7YPN - chains B and D; structure by X-ray diffraction, 2.05 A resolution.

== Chain B (and D) ==
Molecule: Aspartate aminotransferase family protein
Source organism: Caulobacter sp. D5
Notes: chain D of this document is another copy of the same molecule, construct and numbering; everything in this record applies to it too
Reference sequence: A0A318BC23 (A0A318BC23_9CAUL); residue numbers follow UniProt; this construct covers 1-465
Amino-acid sequence (475 residues; row label = number of the first residue in the row; numbers below 1 keep their minus sign (Met-6 is residue -6)):
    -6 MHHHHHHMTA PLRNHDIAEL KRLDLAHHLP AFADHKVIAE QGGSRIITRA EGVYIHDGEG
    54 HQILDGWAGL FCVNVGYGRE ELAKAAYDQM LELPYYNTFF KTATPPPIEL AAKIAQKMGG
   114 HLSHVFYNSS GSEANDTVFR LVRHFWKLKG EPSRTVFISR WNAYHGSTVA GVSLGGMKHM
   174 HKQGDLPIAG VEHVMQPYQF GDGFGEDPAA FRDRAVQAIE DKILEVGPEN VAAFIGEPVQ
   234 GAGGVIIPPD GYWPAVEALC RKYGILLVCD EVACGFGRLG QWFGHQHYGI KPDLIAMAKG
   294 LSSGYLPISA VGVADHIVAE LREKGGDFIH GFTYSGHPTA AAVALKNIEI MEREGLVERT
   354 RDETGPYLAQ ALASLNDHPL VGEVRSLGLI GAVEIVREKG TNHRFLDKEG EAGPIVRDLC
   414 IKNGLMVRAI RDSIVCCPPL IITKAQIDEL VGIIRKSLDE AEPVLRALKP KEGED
Not modelled in the structure: -6 to 7, 462-468 (chain D: -6 to 7, 463-468)
Sequence notes: initiating methionine (-6); expression tag (-5 to 0, 466-468); engineered mutation Phe25 (Gln in A0A318BC23), Glu44 (Asp in A0A318BC23), Trp60 (Met in A0A318BC23), Phe64 (Trp in A0A318BC23), Phe138 (Tyr in A0A318BC23), Gln192 (Pro in A0A318BC23), Ala266 (Ile in A0A318BC23), Val377 (Thr in A0A318BC23), Arg448 (Ala in A0A318BC23)
Covalent attachments: pyridoxal phosphate (PLP) linked to Lys292

== Chain B / chain D interface ==
Contacting residue pairs (275; chain B residue first):
  His8(B) - Glu85(D)  salt bridge
  His8(B) - Pro98(D)
  Leu13(B) - Pro98(D)  hydrophobic
  Leu13(B) - Ile101(D)
  Leu16(B) - Ile101(D)  hydrophobic
  Asp17(B) - Ala96(D)
  Asp17(B) - Ile101(D)
  Leu18(B) - His117(D)  hydrogen bond (backbone-side chain)
  Leu18(B) - Arg315(D)  hydrogen bond (backbone-side chain)
  Ala19(B) - Ser116(D)
  Ala19(B) - His117(D)  hydrogen bond (backbone-side chain)
  His20(B) - Ala104(D)
  His20(B) - Ala105(D)
  His20(B) - Ala108(D)
  His20(B) - Ser116(D)  hydrogen bond (side chain-backbone)
  His20(B) - His117(D)
  His20(B) - Val118(D)  hydrogen bond (backbone-backbone)
  His21(B) - Thr91(D)
  His21(B) - His117(D)
  His21(B) - Val118(D)
  His21(B) - Tyr120(D)
  Leu22(B) - His117(D)
  Leu22(B) - Val118(D)  hydrogen bond (backbone-backbone)
  Leu22(B) - Phe119(D)
  Leu22(B) - Val306(D)  hydrophobic
  Pro23(B) - Thr91(D)
  Pro23(B) - Phe119(D)
  Ala24(B) - Thr91(D)  hydrogen bond (backbone-backbone)
  Ala24(B) - Phe92(D)
  Ala24(B) - His323(D)
  Ala24(B) - Gly324(D)
  Phe25(B) - Phe92(D)  hydrophobic
  Phe25(B) - Phe321(D)
  Phe25(B) - Ile322(D)  hydrophobic
  Phe25(B) - His323(D)  hydrogen bond (backbone-backbone)
  Phe25(B) - Gly324(D)
  Ala26(B) - Asp320(D)
  Ala26(B) - Phe321(D)  hydrogen bond (backbone-backbone)
  Asp27(B) - Gly318(D)
  Asp27(B) - Gly319(D)  hydrogen bond (side chain-backbone)
  Asp27(B) - Asp320(D)  hydrogen bond (backbone-side chain)
  His28(B) - Leu314(D)
  His28(B) - Arg315(D)  hydrogen bond (backbone-side chain)
  Lys29(B) - Leu314(D)
  Lys29(B) - Arg315(D)
  Lys29(B) - Glu316(D)
  Lys29(B) - Gly318(D)
  Ile31(B) - Lys94(D)
  Ala32(B) - Arg315(D)
  Gln34(B) - Lys94(D)
  Ser37(B) - Lys94(D)
  Ser37(B) - Thr95(D)
  Ser37(B) - Ala96(D)
  Arg38(B) - Lys94(D)  hydrogen bond (backbone-backbone)
  Arg38(B) - Thr95(D)
  Arg38(B) - Ala96(D)  hydrogen bond (backbone-backbone)
  Ile39(B) - Ala96(D)
  Ile39(B) - Ile101(D)  hydrophobic
  Ile40(B) - Leu86(D)
  Ile40(B) - Tyr89(D)  hydrophobic
  Ile40(B) - Ala96(D)  hydrogen bond (backbone-backbone)
  Ile40(B) - Thr97(D)
  Ile40(B) - Pro98(D)
  Thr41(B) - Glu85(D)
  Thr41(B) - Leu86(D)
  Arg42(B) - Glu85(D)
  Arg42(B) - Leu86(D)
  Ala43(B) - Glu85(D)  hydrogen bond (backbone-backbone)
  Ala43(B) - Leu86(D)  hydrophobic
  Asp58(B) - Tyr89(D)
  Trp60(B) - Phe93(D)  hydrophobic
  Gly62(B) - Tyr88(D)
  Gly62(B) - Asn90(D)  hydrogen bond (backbone-side chain)
  Gly62(B) - Phe93(D)
  Leu63(B) - Tyr88(D)
  Leu63(B) - Phe92(D)  hydrophobic
  Leu63(B) - Phe93(D)  hydrophobic
  Leu63(B) - Thr326(D)
  Cys65(B) - Tyr88(D)  hydrophobic
  Val66(B) - Tyr88(D)  hydrophobic
  Tyr70(B) - Tyr88(D)
  Tyr70(B) - Tyr89(D)
  Glu73(B) - Tyr80(D)  hydrogen bond
  Glu73(B) - Leu84(D)
  Leu75(B) - Met83(D)
  Ala76(B) - Tyr80(D)
  Ala76(B) - Met83(D)  hydrophobic
  Lys77(B) - Tyr80(D)
  Ala79(B) - Met83(D)  hydrophobic
  Tyr80(B) - Glu73(D)  hydrogen bond
  Tyr80(B) - Ala76(D)
  Tyr80(B) - Lys77(D)
  Tyr80(B) - Tyr80(D)  hydrophobic
  Met83(B) - Leu75(D)
  Met83(B) - Ala76(D)  hydrophobic
  Met83(B) - Ala79(D)  hydrophobic
  Met83(B) - Tyr298(D)  hydrophobic
  Leu84(B) - Glu73(D)
  Glu85(B) - His8(D)  salt bridge
  Glu85(B) - Thr41(D)
  Glu85(B) - Arg42(D)
  Glu85(B) - Ala43(D)  hydrogen bond (backbone-backbone)
  Leu86(B) - Ile40(D)
  Leu86(B) - Thr41(D)
  Leu86(B) - Arg42(D)
  Leu86(B) - Ala43(D)  hydrophobic
  Pro87(B) - Tyr298(D)  hydrophobic
  Tyr88(B) - Gly62(D)
  Tyr88(B) - Leu63(D)
  Tyr88(B) - Cys65(D)  hydrophobic
  Tyr88(B) - Val66(D)  hydrophobic
  Tyr88(B) - Tyr70(D)
  Tyr88(B) - Gly297(D)
  Tyr89(B) - Ile40(D)  hydrophobic
  Tyr89(B) - Asp58(D)
  Tyr89(B) - Tyr70(D)
  Tyr89(B) - Met419(D)
  Asn90(B) - Gly62(D)  hydrogen bond (side chain-backbone)
  Thr91(B) - His21(D)
  Thr91(B) - Pro23(D)
  Thr91(B) - Ala24(D)  hydrogen bond (backbone-backbone)
  Phe92(B) - Ala24(D)
  Phe92(B) - Phe25(D)  hydrophobic
  Phe92(B) - Leu63(D)  hydrophobic
  Phe93(B) - Trp60(D)  hydrophobic
  Phe93(B) - Gly62(D)
  Phe93(B) - Leu63(D)  hydrophobic
  Phe93(B) - Met419(D)  hydrophobic
  Phe93(B) - Arg421(D)
  Lys94(B) - Ile31(D)
  Lys94(B) - Gln34(D)
  Lys94(B) - Ser37(D)
  Lys94(B) - Arg38(D)  hydrogen bond (backbone-backbone)
  Thr95(B) - Ser37(D)
  Thr95(B) - Arg38(D)
  Ala96(B) - Asp17(D)
  Ala96(B) - Ser37(D)
  Ala96(B) - Arg38(D)  hydrogen bond (backbone-backbone)
  Ala96(B) - Ile39(D)
  Ala96(B) - Ile40(D)  hydrogen bond (backbone-backbone)
  Thr97(B) - Ile40(D)
  Pro98(B) - His8(D)
  Pro98(B) - Leu13(D)  hydrophobic
  Pro98(B) - Ile40(D)
  Ile101(B) - Leu13(D)
  Ile101(B) - Leu16(D)  hydrophobic
  Ile101(B) - Asp17(D)
  Ile101(B) - Ile39(D)  hydrophobic
  Glu102(B) - Leu13(D)
  Ala104(B) - His20(D)
  Ala105(B) - Leu16(D)  hydrophobic
  Ala105(B) - His20(D)
  Ala108(B) - His20(D)
  Ser116(B) - Ala19(D)
  Ser116(B) - His20(D)  hydrogen bond (backbone-side chain)
  His117(B) - Leu18(D)  hydrogen bond (side chain-backbone)
  His117(B) - Ala19(D)  hydrogen bond (side chain-backbone)
  His117(B) - His20(D)
  His117(B) - His21(D)
  His117(B) - Leu22(D)
  Val118(B) - His20(D)  hydrogen bond (backbone-backbone)
  Val118(B) - Leu22(D)  hydrogen bond (backbone-backbone)
  Phe119(B) - Leu22(D)
  Phe119(B) - Pro23(D)
  Phe119(B) - Ala24(D)  hydrophobic
  Tyr120(B) - His21(D)
  Ser122(B) - Ser122(D)
  Ser122(B) - Pro300(D)
  Ser122(B) - Tyr327(D)
  Ser123(B) - Glu126(D)  hydrogen bond
  Ser125(B) - Phe325(D)
  Glu126(B) - Ser123(D)  hydrogen bond
  Glu126(B) - Glu126(D)
  Asp129(B) - Thr161(D)
  Asp129(B) - Val162(D)  hydrogen bond (side chain-backbone)
  Phe132(B) - Val162(D)  hydrophobic
  Phe132(B) - Gly177(D)
  Arg133(B) - Ser160(D)  hydrogen bond
  Arg133(B) - Val165(D)
  Arg133(B) - Met173(D)  hydrogen bond (side chain-backbone)
  Arg133(B) - Gln176(D)  hydrogen bond (side chain-backbone)
  Arg136(B) - Gly177(D)  hydrogen bond (side chain-backbone)
  Arg136(B) - Asp178(D)
  His137(B) - Gln176(D)
  Lys140(B) - Asp178(D)  salt bridge
  Thr148(B) - Asp178(D)
  Ser160(B) - Arg133(D)
  Ser160(B) - His323(D)  hydrogen bond
  Ser160(B) - Gly324(D)  hydrogen bond (side chain-backbone)
  Ser160(B) - Phe325(D)
  Thr161(B) - Asp129(D)
  Thr161(B) - Phe325(D)
  Val162(B) - Asp129(D)  hydrogen bond (backbone-side chain)
  Val162(B) - Phe132(D)  hydrophobic
  Val162(B) - Ala163(D)  hydrophobic
  Val162(B) - Ile181(D)  hydrophobic
  Ala163(B) - Val162(D)  hydrophobic
  Val165(B) - Arg133(D)
  His172(B) - Ile322(D)
  Met173(B) - Arg133(D)  hydrogen bond (backbone-side chain)
  Met173(B) - Ile322(D)
  Gln176(B) - Arg133(D)  hydrogen bond (backbone-side chain)
  Gln176(B) - His137(D)
  Gln176(B) - Asp320(D)  hydrogen bond (side chain-backbone)
  Gln176(B) - Phe321(D)
  Gln176(B) - Ile322(D)  hydrogen bond (side chain-backbone)
  Gly177(B) - Phe132(D)
  Gly177(B) - Arg136(D)  hydrogen bond (backbone-side chain)
  Asp178(B) - Arg136(D)
  Asp178(B) - Lys140(D)  salt bridge
  Asp178(B) - Thr148(D)
  Ile181(B) - Ile181(D)  hydrophobic
  Lys292(B) - Thr326(D)
  Lys292(B) - Tyr327(D)  hydrogen bond (backbone-side chain)
  Ser295(B) - Tyr327(D)
  Gly297(B) - Tyr88(D)
  Gly297(B) - Tyr327(D)
  Gly297(B) - His330(D)  hydrogen bond (backbone-side chain)
  Tyr298(B) - Met83(D)  hydrophobic
  Tyr298(B) - Pro87(D)  hydrophobic
  Tyr298(B) - His330(D)  hydrogen bond (backbone-side chain)
  Leu299(B) - Leu299(D)  hydrophobic
  Leu299(B) - His330(D)
  Leu299(B) - Thr332(D)
  Pro300(B) - Ser122(D)
  Pro300(B) - Pro300(D)
  Pro300(B) - Tyr327(D)  hydrophobic
  Pro300(B) - His330(D)
  Ile301(B) - Tyr327(D)
  Val306(B) - Leu22(D)  hydrophobic
  Leu314(B) - His28(D)
  Leu314(B) - Lys29(D)
  Arg315(B) - Leu18(D)  hydrogen bond (side chain-backbone)
  Arg315(B) - His21(D)
  Arg315(B) - His28(D)  hydrogen bond (side chain-backbone)
  Arg315(B) - Lys29(D)
  Arg315(B) - Ala32(D)
  Glu316(B) - Lys29(D)
  Gly318(B) - Asp27(D)
  Gly318(B) - Lys29(D)
  Gly319(B) - Asp27(D)  hydrogen bond (backbone-side chain)
  Asp320(B) - Ala26(D)
  Asp320(B) - Asp27(D)  hydrogen bond (side chain-backbone)
  Asp320(B) - Gln176(D)  hydrogen bond (backbone-side chain)
  Phe321(B) - Phe25(D)
  Phe321(B) - Ala26(D)  hydrogen bond (backbone-backbone)
  Phe321(B) - Gln176(D)
  Ile322(B) - Phe25(D)  hydrophobic
  Ile322(B) - His172(D)
  Ile322(B) - Met173(D)
  Ile322(B) - Gln176(D)  hydrogen bond (backbone-side chain)
  His323(B) - Ala24(D)
  His323(B) - Phe25(D)  hydrogen bond (backbone-backbone)
  His323(B) - Ser160(D)  hydrogen bond
  Gly324(B) - Ala24(D)
  Gly324(B) - Phe25(D)
  Gly324(B) - Tyr157(D)
  Gly324(B) - Ser160(D)  hydrogen bond (backbone-side chain)
  Phe325(B) - Ser125(D)
  Phe325(B) - Ser160(D)
  Phe325(B) - Thr161(D)
  Thr326(B) - Leu63(D)
  Thr326(B) - Lys292(D)
  Tyr327(B) - Ser122(D)
  Tyr327(B) - Lys292(D)  hydrogen bond (side chain-backbone)
  Tyr327(B) - Ser295(D)
  Tyr327(B) - Gly297(D)
  Tyr327(B) - Pro300(D)  hydrophobic
  Tyr327(B) - Ile301(D)
  His330(B) - Gly297(D)  hydrogen bond (side chain-backbone)
  His330(B) - Tyr298(D)  hydrogen bond (side chain-backbone)
  His330(B) - Leu299(D)
  His330(B) - Pro300(D)
  Met419(B) - Tyr89(D)
  Arg421(B) - Phe93(D)
Other interface residues (no listed pair), chain B (121 interface residues in all): Val30, Ile48, Tyr157, Leu179, Ala291, Val311, Lys317, Ser328, Thr332, Val336
Other interface residues (no listed pair), chain D (122 interface residues in all): Val30, Ile48, Glu102, Lys175, Leu179, Ala291, Val311, Lys317, Ser328, Val336

== Summary ==
Chain B and chain D form an interface of 121 and 122 residues respectively; the contacts include 61 hydrogen
bonds and 4 salt bridges. Among the polar pairs are His8(B)-Glu85(D), Lys140(B)-Asp178(D) and
Leu18(B)-His117(D).
Chain B and chain D are both Aspartate aminotransferase family protein (Caulobacter sp. D5); the structure,
Crystal structure of transaminase CC1012 mutant M9 complexed with PLP, was determined by X-ray diffraction,
deposited together with 7YPM.
